PDB entry 2VQE | X-ray diffraction, 2.50 A resolution | chains A and K of the 23 polymer chains in the assembly

# Chain A
Molecule: 16S RRNA
Source organism: Thermus thermophilus
Sequence (1522 nucleotides; each row starts with the number of its first residue; note: 42 numbers in that range are skipped by the numbering (no residue carries them; nothing is unmodelled there); a row labelled like 190A-190L holds insertion residues (190A, then the next letters in order); numbering starts at 0):
     0 UUUGUUGGAG AGUUUGAUCC UGGCUCAGGG UGAACGCUGG CGGCGUGCCU AAGACAUGCA
    60 AGUCGUGCGG G
    73 CCGCGGGGUU UU
    88 ACUCCG
    95 UGGUC
   101 AGCGGCGGAC GGGUGAGUAA CGCGUGGGU
  129A G
   130 ACCUACCCGG AAGAGGGGGA CAACCCGGGG AAACUCGGGC UAAUCCCCCA UGUGGACCCG
   190 C
190A-190L CCCUUGGGGUGU
   191 GUCCAAAGGG CUUU
   216 GCCCGCUUCC GGAUGGGCCC GCGUCCCAUC AGCUAGUUGG UGGGGUAAUG GCCCACCAAG
   276 GCGACGACGG GUAGCCGGUC UGAGAGGAUG GCCGGCCACA GGGGCACUGA GACACGGGCC
   336 CCACUCCUAC GGGAGGCAGC AGUUAGGAAU CUUCCGCAAU GGGCGCAAGC CUGACGGAGC
   396 GACGCCGCUU GGAGGAAGAA GCCCUUCGGG GUGUAAACUC CUGAA
   442 CCCGGGACGA AACCCCCGAC GA
   474 GGGGACUGAC GGUACCGGG
   494 GUAAUAGCGC CGGCCAACUC CGUGCCAGCA GCCGCGGUAA UACGGAGGGC GCGAGCGUUA
   554 CCCGGAUUCA CUGGGCGUAA AGGGCGUGUA GGCGGCCUGG GGCGUCCCAU GUGAAAGACC
   614 ACGGCUCAAC CGUGGGGGAG CGUGGGAUAC GCUCAGGCUA GACGGUGGGA GAGGGUGGUG
   674 GAAUUCCCGG AGUAGCGGUG AAAUGCGCAG AUACCGGGAG GAACGCCGAU GGCGAAGGCA
   734 GCCACCUGGU CCACCCGUGA CGCUGAGGCG CGAAAGCGUG GGGAGCAAAC CGGAUUAGAU
   794 ACCCGGGUAG UCCACGCCCU AAACGAUGCG CGCUAGGUCU CUGGGUCU
   848 CCUGGGGGCC GAAGCUAACG CGUUAAGCGC GCCGCCUGGG GAGUACGGCC GCAAGGCUGA
   908 AACUCAAAGG AAUUGACGGG GGCCCGCACA AGCGGUGGAG CAUGUGGUUU AAUUCGAAGC
   968 AACGCGAAGA ACCUUACCAG GCCUUGACAU GCUAGG
 1003A G
  1004 AACCCGGGUG AAAGCCUGGG GUGCCCC
1030A-1030D GCGA
  1031 GGGGAGCCCU AGCACAGGUG CUGCAUGGCC GUCGUCAGCU CGUGCCGUGA GGUGUUGGGU
  1091 UAAGUCCCGC AACGAGCGCA ACCCCCGCCG UUAGUUGCCA GCGGUUCGGC CGGGCACUCU
  1151 AACGGGACUG CCCGCGAAA
  1171 GCGGGAGGAA GGAGGGGACG ACGUCUGGUC AGCAUGGCCC UUACGGCCUG GGCGACACAC
  1231 GUGCUACAAU GCCCACUACA AAGCGAUGCC ACCCGGCAAC GGGGAGCUAA UCGCAAAAAG
  1291 GUGGGCCCAG UUCGGAUUGG GGUCUGCAAC CCGACCCCAU GAAGCCGGAA UCGCUAGUAA
  1351 UCGCGGAUCA G
 1361A C
  1362 CAUGCCGCGG UGAAUACGUU CCCGGGCCUU GUACACACCG CCCGUCACGC CAUGGGAGCG
  1422 GGCUCUACCC GAAGUCGCCG GG
  1446 AGCCUACGGG
  1459 CAGGCGCCGA GGGUAGGGCC CGUGACUGGG GCGAAGUCGU AACAAGGUAG CUGUACCGGA
  1519 AGGUGCGGCU GGAUCACCUC CUUUCU
Disordered / not traced: 0-4, 1535-1538
Metal / ion sites: Mg2+ site 1: U12, G21, G22; K+ site 1 near U14 (its only coordinating residue here); Mg2+ site 2 near G21 (its only coordinating residue here); Mg2+ site 3 near C48 (its only coordinating residue here); Mg2+ site 4: C48, G115; Mg2+ site 5 near A53 (its only coordinating residue here); Mg2+ site 6: C58, U387, G388; Mg2+ site 7: G61, U62, G105; Mg2+ site 8: G107, G326; Mg2+ site 9: A109, G331; Mg2+ site 10: G115, A116, G117, G289; Mg2+ site 11: A116, G117, G289; 49 more K+ sites not listed; 114 more Mg2+ sites not listed
Ligand contacts: paromomycin (PAR): G1405, U1406, C1407, A1408, C1409, G1489, C1490, G1491, A1492, A1493, G1494, U1495, C1496

# Chain K
Molecule: 30S ribosomal protein S11
Source organism: Thermus thermophilus
Reference sequence: P80376 (RS11_THET8); residues 1-129 here = UniProt positions 1-129
Chain sequence (129 residues; each row starts with the number of its first residue):
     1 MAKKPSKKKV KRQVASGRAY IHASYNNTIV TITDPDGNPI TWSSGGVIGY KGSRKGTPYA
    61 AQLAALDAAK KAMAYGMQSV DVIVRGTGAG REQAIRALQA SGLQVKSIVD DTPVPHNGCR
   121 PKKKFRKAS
Disordered / not traced: 1-10
Metal / ion sites: Mg2+: Asn-26 (shared with G691(A), U692(A) of chain A)

# How chain A and chain K interact
Pairs across the interface (79; chain A residue first):
  G674(A) with His-116(K), base contact
  A675(A) with Val-114(K), hydrogen bond to the sugar; Pro-115(K), base contact; His-116(K), hydrogen bond to the base; Gly-118(K), base contact
  A676(A) with Pro-113(K), sugar contact; Pro-115(K), sugar contact; Cys-119(K), base contact
  U677(A) with Cys-119(K), hydrogen bond to the base
  G683(A) with Asn-38(K), base contact; Pro-39(K), base contact
  A684(A) with Asn-38(K), sugar contact; Pro-39(K), hydrogen bond to the sugar
  G685(A) with Pro-39(K), sugar contact; Ile-40(K), phosphate contact; Trp-42(K), sugar contact
  U686(A) with Trp-42(K), hydrogen bond to the sugar; Tyr-75(K), phosphate contact
  A687(A) with Trp-42(K), sugar contact; Lys-71(K), salt bridge to the phosphate
  G688(A) with Trp-42(K), sugar contact; Ser-44(K), hydrogen bond to the phosphate; Gly-46(K), sugar contact; Val-47(K), sugar contact
  C689(A) with Asn-27(K), hydrogen bond to the phosphate; Ser-44(K), hydrogen bond to the phosphate; Gly-45(K), phosphate contact; Gly-46(K), hydrogen bond to the phosphate; Lys-55(K), salt bridge to the phosphate
  G690(A) with Asn-27(K), hydrogen bond to the phosphate; Lys-55(K), hydrogen bond to the base
  G691(A) with Asn-26(K), hydrogen bond to the phosphate; Lys-51(K), base contact; Gly-52(K), base contact; Lys-55(K), base contact
  U692(A) with Asn-26(K), hydrogen bond to the phosphate; Gly-52(K), base contact; Ser-53(K), hydrogen bond to the base; Lys-124(K), salt bridge to the phosphate
  A694(A) with Ser-53(K), hydrogen bond to the phosphate
  A695(A) with Gly-52(K), phosphate contact; Ser-53(K), hydrogen bond to the phosphate
  A704(A) with Trp-42(K), base contact
  A706(A) with Ile-29(K), sugar contact; Thr-31(K), hydrogen bond to the sugar; Pro-39(K), base contact
  C707(A) with Tyr-20(K), phosphate contact; Thr-31(K), sugar contact; Gly-37(K), hydrogen bond to the sugar; Pro-39(K), base contact; Arg-85(K), salt bridge to the phosphate
  C708(A) with Arg-18(K), sugar contact; Tyr-20(K), sugar contact; Asp-36(K), sugar contact; Gly-37(K), sugar contact; Arg-85(K), salt bridge to the phosphate
  G714(A) with Cys-119(K), base contact
  A715(A) with Gly-118(K), base contact
  A716(A) with Asn-117(K), hydrogen bond to the sugar; Gly-118(K), sugar contact
  C717(A) with His-116(K), sugar contact; Asn-117(K), sugar contact
  G718(A) with Pro-115(K), sugar contact; His-116(K), stacking on the base; Asn-117(K), hydrogen bond to the sugar
  A777(A) with Cys-119(K), base contact
  G778(A) with Cys-119(K), sugar contact; Arg-120(K), hydrogen bond to the sugar
  C779(A) with Arg-120(K), sugar contact; Pro-121(K), sugar contact; Lys-122(K), phosphate contact; Lys-123(K), phosphate contact
  A780(A) with Lys-122(K), phosphate contact; Lys-123(K), hydrogen bond to the phosphate
  C797(A) with Lys-124(K), phosphate contact
  G798(A) with Lys-122(K), salt bridge to the phosphate
  G1523(A) with Lys-123(K), salt bridge to the phosphate
  C1524(A) with Arg-120(K), salt bridge to the phosphate
  G1525(A) with Arg-120(K), salt bridge to the phosphate
Interface residues without a listed pair, chain A (38 interface residues in all): U705, C796, G799, U1522
Interface residues without a listed pair, chain K (40 interface residues in all): Arg-12, His-22, Ser-24, Thr-33, Arg-126

# In short
Chain A and chain K form an interface of 38 and 40 residues respectively; the contacts include 22 hydrogen
bonds, 9 salt bridges and 1 aromatic stacking contact. Among the polar pairs are A675(A)/His-116(K),
U677(A)/Cys-119(K) and G690(A)/Lys-55(K). Bound to chain A: paromomycin.
Chain A is 16S RRNA and chain K is 30S ribosomal protein S11, both from Thermus thermophilus; the structure,
Modified uridines with C5-methylene substituents at the first position of the tRNA anticodon stabilize U-G
wobble ..., was determined by X-ray diffraction, deposited together with 2VQF.
